7MT0 - chains S and T of the 60 polymer chains in the assembly; structure by electron microscopy, 2.82 A resolution.

Chain S (and T):
Molecule: Capsid protein VP1
From: Adeno-associated virus 9
Notes: chain T of this document is another copy of the same molecule, construct and numbering; everything in this record applies to it too
Reference sequence: Q6JC40 (Q6JC40_9VIRU); numbering as in UniProt (aligned over 219-736)
Amino-acid sequence (518 residues; numbered 219 to 736; the number before each row is that of its first residue):
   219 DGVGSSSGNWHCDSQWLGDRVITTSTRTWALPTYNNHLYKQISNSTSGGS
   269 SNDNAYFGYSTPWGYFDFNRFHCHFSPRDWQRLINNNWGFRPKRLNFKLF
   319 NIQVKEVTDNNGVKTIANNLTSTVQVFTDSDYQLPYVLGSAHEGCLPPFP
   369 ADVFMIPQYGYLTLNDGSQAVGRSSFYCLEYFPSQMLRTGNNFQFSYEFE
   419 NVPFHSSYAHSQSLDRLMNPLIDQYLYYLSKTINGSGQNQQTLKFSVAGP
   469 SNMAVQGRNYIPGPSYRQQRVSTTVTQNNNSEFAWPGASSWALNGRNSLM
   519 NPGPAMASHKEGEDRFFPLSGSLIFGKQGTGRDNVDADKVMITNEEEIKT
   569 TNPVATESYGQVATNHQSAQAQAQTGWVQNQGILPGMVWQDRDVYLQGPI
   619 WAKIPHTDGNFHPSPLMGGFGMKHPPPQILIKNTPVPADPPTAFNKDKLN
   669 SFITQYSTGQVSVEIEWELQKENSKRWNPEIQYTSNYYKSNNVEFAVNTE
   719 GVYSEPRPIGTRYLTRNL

Interface between chain S and chain T:
Contacting residue pairs (58):
  S294(S) - W695(T)
  P295(S) - W695(T)
  R296(S) - E690(T)  salt bridge
  R296(S) - R694(T)
  R296(S) - W695(T)  hydrogen bond (backbone-backbone)
  R296(S) - N696(T)
  R296(S) - P697(T)
  R296(S) - E698(T)  salt bridge
  Q299(S) - P697(T)
  Q299(S) - E698(T)  hydrogen bond (side chain-backbone)
  Q299(S) - Q700(T)
  R300(S) - E690(T)  salt bridge
  R300(S) - S692(T)
  N304(S) - N304(T)  hydrogen bond
  P366(S) - W695(T)
  E564(S) - Y705(T)  hydrogen bond
  E690(S) - R296(T)  salt bridge
  E690(S) - R300(T)  salt bridge
  S692(S) - R300(T)
  R694(S) - R296(T)
  W695(S) - S294(T)
  W695(S) - P295(T)
  W695(S) - R296(T)  hydrogen bond (backbone-backbone)
  W695(S) - P366(T)
  W695(S) - F713(T)  hydrogen bond (side chain-backbone)
  W695(S) - Y721(T)  hydrogen bond
  N696(S) - R296(T)
  N696(S) - V711(T)
  N696(S) - E712(T)
  P697(S) - R296(T)
  P697(S) - Q299(T)
  P697(S) - Y701(T)  hydrophobic
  P697(S) - S703(T)  hydrogen bond (backbone-side chain)
  P697(S) - F713(T)
  E698(S) - R296(T)  salt bridge
  E698(S) - Q299(T)  hydrogen bond (backbone-side chain)
  E698(S) - T702(T)
  E698(S) - S703(T)  hydrogen bond (backbone-side chain)
  I699(S) - S703(T)
  I699(S) - Y705(T)  hydrophobic
  Q700(S) - Q299(T)
  Q700(S) - Y701(T)
  Q700(S) - T702(T)
  Y701(S) - P697(T)  hydrophobic
  Y701(S) - Q700(T)
  T702(S) - E698(T)
  T702(S) - Q700(T)
  T702(S) - T702(T)
  S703(S) - P697(T)  hydrogen bond (side chain-backbone)
  S703(S) - E698(T)  hydrogen bond (side chain-backbone)
  S703(S) - I699(T)
  Y705(S) - E564(T)  hydrogen bond
  Y705(S) - I699(T)  hydrophobic
  V711(S) - N696(T)
  E712(S) - N696(T)
  F713(S) - W695(T)  hydrogen bond (backbone-side chain)
  F713(S) - P697(T)
  Y721(S) - W695(T)  hydrogen bond
Also at the interface, not in a pair above, chain S (30 interface residues in all): D231, S232, F367, K693, L732
Also at the interface, not in a pair above, chain T (30 interface residues in all): D231, S232, F367, K693, L732

Summary:
Chain S and chain T each contribute 30 residues to their interface, with 15 hydrogen bonds and 6 salt bridges.
Polar pairs include R296(S)-E690(T), R296(S)-E698(T) and R300(S)-E690(T).
Both chains are Capsid protein VP1 (Adeno-associated virus 9). Entry 7MT0 (Structure of the adeno-associated
virus 9 capsid at pH 7.4) was determined by electron microscopy (same publication as 7MTG, 7MTP, 7MTW, 7MTZ
and 7MUA).
